PDB entry 4O48 | X-ray diffraction, 2.29 A resolution | chains A and B

# Chain A (and B)
Protein: Uncharacterized protein
From: Cavia porcellus
Notes: EC 3.5.1.1; chain B of this document is another copy of the same molecule, construct and numbering; everything in this record applies to it too
Reference sequence: H0VQC8 (H0VQC8_CAVPO); residues 1-309 here correspond to UniProt positions 24-332 (UniProt number = residue number + 23)
Amino-acid sequence (332 residues; each row starts with the number of its first residue; numbers below 1 keep their minus sign (Met-22 is residue -22)):
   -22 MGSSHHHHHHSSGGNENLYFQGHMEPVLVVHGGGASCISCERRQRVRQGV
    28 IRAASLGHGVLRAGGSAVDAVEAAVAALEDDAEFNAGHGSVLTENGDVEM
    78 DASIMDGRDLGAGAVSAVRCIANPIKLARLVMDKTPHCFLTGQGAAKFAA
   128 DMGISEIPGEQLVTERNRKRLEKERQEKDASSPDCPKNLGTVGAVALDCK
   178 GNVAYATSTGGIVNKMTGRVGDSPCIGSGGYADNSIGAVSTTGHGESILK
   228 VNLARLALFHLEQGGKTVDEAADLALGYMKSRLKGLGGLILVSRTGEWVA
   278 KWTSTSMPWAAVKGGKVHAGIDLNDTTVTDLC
Disordered / not traced: -22 to -1, 156-167
Construct notes: expression tag (-22 to 0)
Ion coordination: Na+: Leu55, Glu56, Asp58, Phe61, Ala63, His65
Residues lining bound ligands: aspartic acid (ASP): Thr168, Thr186, Gly188, Ile189, Arg196, Gly198, Asp199, Ser200, Thr219, Gly220, Gly222, Ile225
What the authors report for this chain:
  - Na+ coordination: Leu55, Glu56, Asp58, Phe61, Ala63, His65
  - binding site for aspartic acid: Thr168, Arg196, Asp199, Thr219, Gly220, Gly222
  - catalytic residues: Thr168 (citing earlier work)
  - catalytic residues: Thr186, Thr219 (by similarity / conservation)
  - conformationally variable residues (order/disorder transition, side-chain flip): Gly9, Gly11 to Arg19, Asp156 to Gly167

# Interface between chain A and chain B
Pairs across the interface - 72 pairs, chain A then chain B:
  Glu71(A) - Lys124(B)  salt bridge
  Gly84(A) - Arg259(B)
  Arg85(A) - Arg259(B)  hydrogen bond (backbone-side chain)
  Asp86(A) - Leu260(B)
  Leu87(A) - Lys227(B)
  Leu87(A) - Arg259(B)
  Ala94(A) - Thr118(B)
  Thr112(A) - Met193(B)
  Pro113(A) - Glu223(B)
  His114(A) - Lys192(B)
  His114(A) - Met193(B)
  His114(A) - Arg196(B)
  His114(A) - Glu223(B)  salt bridge
  Cys115(A) - Glu223(B)
  Cys115(A) - Lys227(B)
  Phe116(A) - Gly195(B)
  Phe116(A) - Arg196(B)
  Phe116(A) - Val197(B)  hydrogen bond (backbone-backbone)
  Leu117(A) - Gly195(B)
  Leu117(A) - Arg196(B)
  Thr118(A) - Ala94(B)
  Thr118(A) - Thr118(B)  hydrogen bond
  Thr118(A) - Gly195(B)  hydrogen bond (backbone-backbone)
  Gly121(A) - Thr194(B)
  Phe125(A) - Met193(B)  hydrophobic
  Lys192(A) - His114(B)
  Met193(A) - Thr112(B)
  Met193(A) - His114(B)  hydrogen bond (backbone-side chain)
  Met193(A) - Leu117(B)  hydrophobic
  Met193(A) - Phe125(B)  hydrophobic
  Thr194(A) - Gly121(B)
  Gly195(A) - Phe116(B)
  Gly195(A) - Leu117(B)
  Gly195(A) - Thr118(B)  hydrogen bond (backbone-backbone)
  Arg196(A) - His114(B)
  Arg196(A) - Phe116(B)
  Arg196(A) - Leu117(B)
  Val197(A) - Phe116(B)  hydrogen bond (backbone-backbone)
  Val197(A) - Thr118(B)
  Ile203(A) - Leu226(B)
  Ile203(A) - Asn229(B)  hydrogen bond (backbone-side chain)
  Gly204(A) - Asn229(B)
  Tyr208(A) - Lys227(B)  hydrogen bond (side chain-backbone)
  Tyr208(A) - Val228(B)
  Asp210(A) - Tyr255(B)  hydrogen bond
  Asp210(A) - Arg259(B)  salt bridge
  Glu223(A) - Pro113(B)
  Glu223(A) - His114(B)  salt bridge
  Glu223(A) - Cys115(B)
  Leu226(A) - Ile203(B)
  Lys227(A) - Met82(B)
  Lys227(A) - Leu87(B)
  Lys227(A) - Ala89(B)
  Lys227(A) - Cys115(B)
  Lys227(A) - Tyr208(B)  hydrogen bond (backbone-side chain)
  Val228(A) - Tyr208(B)
  Asn229(A) - Ile203(B)  hydrogen bond (side chain-backbone)
  Asn229(A) - Gly204(B)
  Asn229(A) - Asn229(B)
  Asn229(A) - Arg232(B)
  Arg232(A) - Asn229(B)
  Phe236(A) - Leu233(B)  hydrophobic
  Phe236(A) - Phe236(B)  hydrophobic
  Phe236(A) - Gln240(B)
  Gln240(A) - Gln240(B)  hydrogen bond
  Tyr255(A) - Leu87(B)
  Arg259(A) - Gly84(B)  hydrogen bond (side chain-backbone)
  Arg259(A) - Arg85(B)  hydrogen bond (side chain-backbone)
  Arg259(A) - Leu87(B)
  Arg259(A) - Asp210(B)  salt bridge
  Arg259(A) - Ser212(B)
  Leu260(A) - Asp86(B)
Also at the interface, not in a pair above, chain A (40 interface residues in all): Met82, Gly88, Ala89, Leu233
Also at the interface, not in a pair above, chain B (42 interface residues in all): Gly88, Cys202

# Summary
The interface between chain A and chain B involves 40 residues on one side and 42 on the other, with 15
hydrogen bonds and 5 salt bridges. Polar contacts include Glu71(A)-Lys124(B), His114(A)-Glu223(B) and
Asp210(A)-Arg259(B). From the paper: catalytic residues Thr168(A), Thr186(A) and Thr219(A); a binding site for
aspartic acid at Thr168(A), Arg196(A) and Asp199(A) among others.
Chain A and chain B are both Uncharacterized protein (Cavia porcellus); the structure, Crystal structure of
cleaved guinea pig L-asparaginase type III in complex with L-aspartate, was determined by X-ray diffraction,
deposited together with 4O47.
